5IP9 - chains C and K of the 13 polymer chains in the assembly; structure by X-ray diffraction, 3.90 A resolution.

== Chain C ==
Name: DNA-directed RNA polymerase II subunit RPB3
Source organism: Saccharomyces cerevisiae
UniProtKB: P16370 (RPB3_YEAST); residue numbers follow UniProt; this construct covers 3-268
Chain sequence (266 residues; numbered 3 to 268; the number before each row is that of its first residue):
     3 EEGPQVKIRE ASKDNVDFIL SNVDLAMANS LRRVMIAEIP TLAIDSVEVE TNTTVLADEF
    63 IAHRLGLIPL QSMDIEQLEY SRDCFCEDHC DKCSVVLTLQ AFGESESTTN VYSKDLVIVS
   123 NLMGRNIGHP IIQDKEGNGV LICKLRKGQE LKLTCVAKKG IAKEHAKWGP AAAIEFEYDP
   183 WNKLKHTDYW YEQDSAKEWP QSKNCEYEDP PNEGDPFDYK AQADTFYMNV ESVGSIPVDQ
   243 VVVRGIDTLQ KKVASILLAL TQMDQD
Bound ions: Zn2+: Cys86, Cys88, Cys92, Cys95
Curated features (UniProtKB/Swiss-Prot):
  - binding site (Zn(2+)): Cys86, Cys88, Cys92, Cys95
  - natural variant: Ala30 (A30D: In mutant RPB3-1)
  - mutagenesis: Lys9 (K9E: Transcript termination readthrough)

== Chain K ==
Name: DNA-directed RNA polymerase II subunit RPB11
Source organism: Saccharomyces cerevisiae
UniProtKB: P38902 (RPB11_YEAST); residues 1-115 here = UniProt positions 1-115
Chain sequence (115 residues; each row starts with the number of its first residue):
     1 MNAPDRFELF LLGEGESKLK IDPDTKAPNA VVITFEKEDH TLGNLIRAEL LNDRKVLFAA
    61 YKVEHPFFAR FKLRIQTTEG YDPKDALKNA CNSIINKLGA LKTNFETEWN LQTLA
Curated features (UniProtKB/Swiss-Prot):
  - mutagenesis: Glu108 (E108G/V: Transcript termination readthrough; E108K: Transcript termination readthrough. Lethal), Leu111 (L111P: Transcript termination readthrough), Leu114 (L114P: Transcript termination readthrough)

== Interface between chain C and chain K ==
Residue-residue contacts (87; chain C residue first):
  Glu3(C) - Asn104(K)  hydrogen bond (backbone-side chain)
  Glu4(C) - Ala100(K)
  Glu4(C) - Asn104(K)  hydrogen bond (backbone-side chain)
  Pro6(C) - Lys97(K)
  Pro6(C) - Ala100(K)
  Pro6(C) - Leu101(K)  hydrophobic
  Pro6(C) - Asn104(K)  hydrogen bond (backbone-side chain)
  Gln7(C) - Asn104(K)
  Val8(C) - Leu101(K)  hydrophobic
  Val8(C) - Asn104(K)
  Val8(C) - Phe105(K)  hydrophobic
  Val8(C) - Glu108(K)
  Lys9(C) - Glu108(K)
  Ile10(C) - Phe105(K)  hydrophobic
  Ile10(C) - Glu108(K)  hydrogen bond (backbone-side chain)
  Ile10(C) - Trp109(K)
  Ile10(C) - Gln112(K)
  Ala13(C) - Trp109(K)  hydrophobic
  Ala13(C) - Leu114(K)
  Ser14(C) - Trp109(K)
  Lys15(C) - Ala115(K)
  Val18(C) - Phe105(K)  hydrophobic
  Val18(C) - Trp109(K)  hydrophobic
  Leu22(C) - Leu101(K)  hydrophobic
  Asp26(C) - Ala48(K)
  Ala28(C) - Asn44(K)
  Ala28(C) - Ala48(K)  hydrophobic
  Met29(C) - Leu45(K)  hydrophobic
  Met29(C) - Ile94(K)  hydrophobic
  Met29(C) - Lys97(K)
  Met29(C) - Leu98(K)  hydrophobic
  Ser32(C) - His40(K)
  Ser32(C) - Thr41(K)  hydrogen bond (side chain-backbone)
  Ser32(C) - Leu45(K)
  Arg35(C) - Asp39(K)  salt bridge
  Arg35(C) - His40(K)
  Arg35(C) - Thr41(K)  hydrogen bond
  Val36(C) - Thr41(K)
  Glu40(C) - Asp39(K)
  Glu40(C) - Thr41(K)
  Arg84(C) - Phe10(K)
  Arg84(C) - Leu11(K)
  Ala164(C) - Arg6(K)  hydrogen bond (backbone-side chain)
  Lys165(C) - Arg6(K)  hydrogen bond (backbone-side chain)
  Lys165(C) - Leu9(K)  hydrogen bond (side chain-backbone)
  Lys165(C) - Phe10(K)
  Lys165(C) - Asp39(K)  salt bridge
  Glu166(C) - Arg6(K)  hydrogen bond (backbone-side chain)
  Glu166(C) - Phe7(K)
  Glu166(C) - Phe10(K)
  His167(C) - Arg6(K)
  Asp241(C) - Phe105(K)
  Asp241(C) - Trp109(K)
  Val244(C) - Phe105(K)  hydrophobic
  Val245(C) - Phe105(K)  hydrophobic
  Val245(C) - Glu106(K)
  Ile248(C) - Leu98(K)
  Ile248(C) - Leu101(K)  hydrophobic
  Ile248(C) - Lys102(K)
  Asp249(C) - Lys102(K)  salt bridge
  Leu251(C) - Leu45(K)  hydrophobic
  Leu251(C) - Leu98(K)  hydrophobic
  Gln252(C) - Ile95(K)  hydrogen bond (side chain-backbone)
  Gln252(C) - Leu98(K)
  Gln252(C) - Gly99(K)
  Gln252(C) - Lys102(K)
  Lys254(C) - Glu38(K)  salt bridge
  Lys254(C) - Thr41(K)
  Lys254(C) - Leu42(K)
  Val255(C) - Leu42(K)
  Val255(C) - Cys91(K)
  Val255(C) - Ile94(K)  hydrophobic
  Val255(C) - Ile95(K)  hydrophobic
  Ala256(C) - Ile95(K)
  Ile258(C) - Leu19(K)
  Ile258(C) - Phe35(K)  hydrophobic
  Ile258(C) - Leu42(K)  hydrophobic
  Ile258(C) - Cys91(K)  hydrophobic
  Leu259(C) - Lys88(K)
  Leu259(C) - Cys91(K)  hydrophobic
  Leu259(C) - Asn92(K)
  Leu259(C) - Ile95(K)  hydrophobic
  Leu262(C) - Leu19(K)  hydrophobic
  Leu262(C) - Leu87(K)  hydrophobic
  Leu262(C) - Lys88(K)
  Met265(C) - Leu19(K)
  Asp266(C) - Lys88(K)  salt bridge
Other interface residues (no listed pair), chain C (45 interface residues in all): Phe20, Asn31, Leu33, Ile163, Ala168, Ala261
Other interface residues (no listed pair), chain K (40 interface residues in all): Ser17, Lys18, Ile21, Lys37, Lys84

== Overview ==
45 residues of chain C face 40 of chain K across their interface, with 11 hydrogen bonds and 5 salt bridges.
Among the polar pairs are Arg35(C)-Asp39(K), Lys165(C)-Asp39(K) and Asp249(C)-Lys102(K).
Chain C is DNA-directed RNA polymerase II subunit RPB3 and chain K is DNA-directed RNA polymerase II subunit
RPB11, both from Saccharomyces cerevisiae; the structure, Structure of RNA Polymerase II-TFIIF complex, was
determined by X-ray diffraction (same publication as 5FYW, 5FZ5 and 5IP7).
